Entry 8ZBE (electron microscopy, 3.24 A resolution); this record covers chains E and C of the 6 polymer chains in the assembly.

# Chain E
Protein: ScFv16
Source organism: Homo sapiens
Notes: antibody fragment or engineered binder
Chain sequence (304 residues; row label = number of the first residue in the row; note: 14 numbers in that range are skipped by the numbering (no residue carries them; nothing is unmodelled there); a row labelled like 121A-121O holds insertion residues (121A, then the next letters in order); numbers below 1 keep their minus sign (Met-36 is residue -36)):
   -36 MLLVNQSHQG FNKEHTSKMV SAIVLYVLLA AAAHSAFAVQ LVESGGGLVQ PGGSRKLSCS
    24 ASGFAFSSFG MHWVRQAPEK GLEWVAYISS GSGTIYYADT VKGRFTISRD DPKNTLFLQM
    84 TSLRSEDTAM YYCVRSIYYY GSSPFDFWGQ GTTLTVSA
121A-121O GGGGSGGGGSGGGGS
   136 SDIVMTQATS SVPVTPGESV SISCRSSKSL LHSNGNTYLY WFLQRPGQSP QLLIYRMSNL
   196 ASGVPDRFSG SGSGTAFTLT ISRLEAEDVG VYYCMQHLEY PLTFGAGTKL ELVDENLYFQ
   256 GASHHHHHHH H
Not modelled in the structure: -36 to 0, 121A-121O, 248-266
Disulfides: Cys22-Cys96, Cys159-Cys229

# Chain C
Protein: Guanine nucleotide-binding protein G(I)/G(S)/G(T) subunit beta-1
Source organism: Rattus norvegicus
UniProtKB: P54311 (GBB1_RAT); numbering as in UniProt (aligned over 2-340)
Chain sequence (377 residues; row label = number of the first residue in the row; numbers below 1 keep their minus sign (Met-10 is residue -10)):
   -10 MHHHHHHGSL LQSELDQLRQ EAEQLKNQIR DARKACADAT LSQITNNIDP VGRIQMRTRR
    50 TLRGHLAKIY AMHWGTDSRL LVSASQDGKL IIWDSYTTNK VHAIPLRSSW VMTCAYAPSG
   110 NYVACGGLDN ICSIYNLKTR EGNVRVSREL AGHTGYLSCC RFLDDNQIVT SSGDTTCALW
   170 DIETGQQTTT FTGHTGDVMS LSLAPDTRLF VSGACDASAK LWDVREGMCR QTFTGHESDI
   230 NAICFFPNGN AFATGSDDAT CRLFDLRADQ ELMTYSHDNI ICGITSVSFS KSGRLLLAGY
   290 DDFNCNVWDA LKADRAGVLA GHDNRVSCLG VTDDGMAVAT GSWDSFLKIW NGSSGGGGSG
   350 GGGSSGVSGW RLFKKIS
Not modelled in the structure: -10 to 2, 344-366
Construct notes: initiating methionine (-10); expression tag (-9 to 1, 341-366)
Swiss-Prot annotation at these positions:
  - modified residue: Ser2 (N-acetylserine), His266 (Phosphohistidine)
Disulfides: Cys121-Cys149

# Chain E / chain C interface
Pairs across the interface - 10 pairs, chain E then chain C:
  Phe27(E) - Glu130(C)
  Ala28(E) - Gly131(C)
  Ala28(E) - Asn132(C)
  Phe32(E) - Gly131(C)
  Arg98(E) - Arg129(C)  hydrogen bond (side chain-backbone)
  Tyr102(E) - Val90(C)  hydrophobic
  Tyr103(E) - Arg68(C)
  Tyr103(E) - Leu69(C)  hydrophobic
  Asp109(E) - Arg129(C)  salt bridge
  Ser197(E) - Arg129(C)  hydrogen bond
Also at the interface, not in a pair above, chain E (10 interface residues in all): Val2, Gly26
Also at the interface, not in a pair above, chain C (9 interface residues in all): Asp66, Asp83

# Summary
The interface between chain E and chain C involves 10 residues on one side and 9 on the other, with 2 hydrogen
bonds and 1 salt bridge. Among the polar pairs are Asp109(E)-Arg129(C), Arg98(E)-Arg129(C) and
Ser197(E)-Arg129(C).
Chain E is ScFv16 (Homo sapiens) and chain C is Guanine nucleotide-binding protein G(I)/G(S)/G(T) subunit
beta-1 (Rattus norvegicus); the structure, cryo-EM structure of the octreotide-bound SSTR5-Gi complex, was
determined by electron microscopy (same publication as 8ZCJ).
